PDB entry 7EB2 | electron microscopy, 3.50 A resolution | chains C and D of the 6 polymer chains in the assembly

[Chain C]
Molecule: Gamma-aminobutyric acid type B receptor subunit 1
From: Homo sapiens
Reference sequence: Q9UBS5 (GABR1_HUMAN); residues 15-919 here = UniProt positions 15-919
Sequence (937 residues; row label = number of the first residue in the row; numbers below 1 keep their minus sign (Met-1 is residue -1)):
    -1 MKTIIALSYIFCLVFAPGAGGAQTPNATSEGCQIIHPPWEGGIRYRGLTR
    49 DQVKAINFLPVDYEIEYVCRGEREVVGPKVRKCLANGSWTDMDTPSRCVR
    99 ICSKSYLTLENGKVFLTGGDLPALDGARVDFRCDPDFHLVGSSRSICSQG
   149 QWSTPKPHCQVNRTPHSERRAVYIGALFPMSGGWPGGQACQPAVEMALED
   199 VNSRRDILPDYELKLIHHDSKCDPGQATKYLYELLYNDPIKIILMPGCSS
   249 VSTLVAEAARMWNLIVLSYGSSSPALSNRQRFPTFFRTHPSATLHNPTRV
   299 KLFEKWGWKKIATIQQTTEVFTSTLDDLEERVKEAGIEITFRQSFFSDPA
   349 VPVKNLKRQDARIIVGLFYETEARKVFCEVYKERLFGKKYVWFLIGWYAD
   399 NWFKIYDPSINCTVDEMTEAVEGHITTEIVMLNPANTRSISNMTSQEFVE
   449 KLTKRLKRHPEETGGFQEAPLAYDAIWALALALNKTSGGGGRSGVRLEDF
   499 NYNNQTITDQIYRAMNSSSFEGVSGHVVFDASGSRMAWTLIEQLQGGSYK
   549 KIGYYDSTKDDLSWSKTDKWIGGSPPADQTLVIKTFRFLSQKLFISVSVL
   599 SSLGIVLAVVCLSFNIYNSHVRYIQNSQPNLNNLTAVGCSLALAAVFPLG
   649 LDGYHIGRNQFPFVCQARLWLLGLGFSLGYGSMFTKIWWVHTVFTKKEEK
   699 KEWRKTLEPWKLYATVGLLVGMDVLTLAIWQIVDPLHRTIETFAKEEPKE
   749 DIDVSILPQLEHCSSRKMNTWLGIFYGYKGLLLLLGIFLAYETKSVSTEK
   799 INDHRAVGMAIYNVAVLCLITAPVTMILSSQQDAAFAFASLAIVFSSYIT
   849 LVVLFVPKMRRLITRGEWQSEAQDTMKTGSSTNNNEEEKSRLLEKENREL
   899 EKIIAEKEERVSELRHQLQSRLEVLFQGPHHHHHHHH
Disordered / not traced: -1 to 165, 486-493, 694-704, 863-935
Construct notes: expression tag (-1 to 14, 920-935)
Cystine bridges: Cys220-Cys246
Ligand contacts:
  - baclofen (2C0): Trp182, Cys246, Ser247, Gly268, Ser270, His287, Phe319, Phe366, Tyr367, Ile393, Trp395, Tyr396, Glu466
  - FN0 ((3S)-5,7-ditert-butyl-3-oxidanyl-3-(trifluoromethyl)-1-benzofuran-2-one): Ile785, Ala788, Tyr789, Lys792, Gly806, Met807, Tyr810
From the paper describing this entry:
  - conformationally variable residues (side-chain flip): Tyr810

[Chain D]
Molecule: Gamma-aminobutyric acid type B receptor subunit 2
From: Homo sapiens
Reference sequence: O75899 (GABR2_HUMAN); residues 41-819 here = UniProt positions 41-819
Sequence (808 residues; numbered 12 to 819; the number before each row is that of its first residue):
    12 MKTIIALSYIFCLVFADYKDDDDKGSGGSGWARGAPRPPPSSPPLSIMGL
    62 MPLTKEVAKGSIGRGVLPAVELAIEQIRNESLLRPYFLDLRLYDTECDNA
   112 KGLKAFYDAIKYGPNHLMVFGGVCPSVTSIIAESLQGWNLVQLSFAATTP
   162 VLADKKKYPYFFRTVPSDNAVNPAILKLLKHYQWKRVGTLTQDVQRFSEV
   212 RNDLTGVLYGEDIEISDTESFSNDPCTSVKKLKGNDVRIILGQFDQNMAA
   262 KVFCCAYEENMYGSKYQWIIPGWYEPSWWEQVHTEANSSRCLRKNLLAAM
   312 EGYIGVDFEPLSSKQIKTISGKTPQQYEREYNNKRSGVGPSKFHGYAYDG
   362 IWVIAKTLQRAMETLHASSRHQRIQDFNYTDHTLGRIILNAMNETNFFGV
   412 TGQVVFRNGERMGTIKFTQFQDSREVKVGEYNAVADTLEIINDTIRFQGS
   462 EPPKDKTIILEQLRKISLPLYSILSALTILGMIMASAFLFFNIKNRNQKL
   512 IKMSSPYMNNLIILGGMLSYASIFLFGLDGSFVSEKTFETLCTVRTWILT
   562 VGYTTAFGAMFAKTWRVHAIFKNVKMKKKIIKDQKLLVIVGGMLLIDLCI
   612 LICWQAVDPLRRTVEKYSMEPDPAGRDISIRPLLEHCENTHMTIWLGIVY
   662 AYKGLLMLFGCFLAWETRNVSIPALNDSKYIGMSVYNVGIMCIIGAAVSF
   712 LTRDQPNVQFCIVALVIIFCSTITLCLVFVPKLITLRTNPDAATQNRRFQ
   762 FTQNQKKEDSKTSTSVTSVNQASTSRLEGLQSENHRLRMKITELDKDLEE
   812 VTMQLQDT
Disordered / not traced: 12-54, 295-300, 377-384, 749-819
Construct notes: initiating methionine (12); expression tag (13-40)
Cystine bridges: Cys108-Cys135, Cys553-Cys648
Ligand contacts: FN0 ((3S)-5,7-ditert-butyl-3-oxidanyl-3-(trifluoromethyl)-1-benzofuran-2-one): Lys690, Tyr691, Met694
From the paper describing this entry:
  - conformationally variable residues (side-chain flip): Phe568, Tyr697
  - mutagenesis - F568A, V578A (9-32 fold), I581A (9-32 fold), F582A (9-32 fold), N584A (9-32 fold), M587A (6-22 fold), K590A (6-22 fold), I592A (6-22 fold), L686A (9-32 fold): decreased signaling with Guanine nucleotide-binding protein G(i) subunit alpha-1
  - contacts within the chain: Asn520-Lys574
  - mutagenesis - S515A, R577A, I581W: abolished signaling with Guanine nucleotide-binding protein G(i) subunit alpha-1

[How chain C and chain D interact]
Contacting residue pairs - 56 pairs, chain C then chain D:
  Pro222(C) with Glu144(D)
  Gly223(C) with Ser145(D)
  Thr226(C) with Tyr118(D), hydrogen bond (backbone-side chain); Ser145(D); Trp149(D)
  Lys227(C) with Gly148(D); Trp149(D)
  Leu229(C) with Tyr118(D)
  Tyr230(C) with Tyr118(D), hydrophobic; Ile121(D); Lys122(D); Trp149(D), hydrophobic
  Tyr234(C) with Tyr118(D); Asp119(D), hydrogen bond; Lys122(D)
  Leu252(C) with Ile141(D), hydrophobic
  Glu255(C) with Asn110(D); Ala111(D)
  Ala256(C) with Leu114(D), hydrophobic
  Arg258(C) with Ala111(D)
  Met259(C) with Ala111(D), hydrophobic
  Trp260(C) with Lys115(D); Tyr118(D), hydrophobic
  Gln313(C) with Asp204(D)
  Thr315(C) with Gln206(D), hydrogen bond
  Phe339(C) with Thr229(D)
  Arg340(C) with Asp204(D), salt bridge; Ser231(D), hydrogen bond (backbone-side chain); Ser233(D)
  Ser342(C) with Asp204(D), hydrogen bond; Ser209(D); Asn213(D), hydrogen bond (backbone-side chain)
  Phe343(C) with Glu210(D)
  Phe344(C) with Val162(D), hydrophobic; Asp165(D); Lys168(D); Gln206(D); Glu210(D)
  Val349(C) with Thr216(D)
  Asn353(C) with Arg212(D); Thr229(D)
  Gln357(C) with Asp228(D); Thr229(D), hydrogen bond (side chain-backbone); Glu230(D), hydrogen bond
  Tyr810(C) with Met694(D), hydrophobic; Tyr697(D), hydrophobic; Asn698(D), hydrogen bond
  Asn811(C) with Tyr697(D), hydrogen bond
  Leu815(C) with Ile701(D), hydrophobic
  Ile818(C) with Met702(D), hydrophobic; Ile705(D), hydrophobic
  Leu826(C) with Leu712(D), hydrophobic
  Gln829(C) with Leu712(D), hydrogen bond (side chain-backbone)
  Ala832(C) with Leu712(D), hydrophobic
  Phe836(C) with Ile705(D), hydrophobic; Val709(D), hydrophobic
Interface residues without a listed pair, chain C (40 interface residues in all): Asp221, Thr338, Gln341, Ser345, Pro350, Arg356, Val814, Val822, Ile825
Interface residues without a listed pair, chain D (43 interface residues in all): Lys112, Ile226, Ser227, Lys242, Ala708, Thr713, Val719
The authors on this interface:
  - pairs named by the authors: Asn811(C)-Tyr697(D) (hydrogen bond)
  - interface residues, chain C: Tyr810(C)

[Overview]
The interface between chain C and chain D involves 40 residues on one side and 43 on the other; the contacts
include 11 hydrogen bonds and 1 salt bridge. Polar contacts include Arg340(C)-Asp204(D), Thr226(C)-Tyr118(D)
and Tyr234(C)-Asp119(D). The authors report a hydrogen bond between Asn811(C) and Tyr697(D). The paper reports
that F568A, V578A and I581A of chain D, among others, reduce signaling with Guanine nucleotide-binding protein
G(i) subunit alpha-1; the interface residue Tyr810(C); 12 substitutions were tested in all.
Chain C is Gamma-aminobutyric acid type B receptor subunit 1 and chain D is Gamma-aminobutyric acid type B
receptor subunit 2, both from Homo sapiens; the structure, Cryo-EM structure of human GABA(B) receptor-Gi
protein complex, was determined by electron microscopy.
